Entry 7F3V (X-ray diffraction, 1.47 A resolution); this record covers chain A.

# Chain A
Protein: Purine nucleoside phosphorylase YfiH
Organism: Escherichia coli
Notes: EC 3.5.4.4
UniProt: P33644 (PURNU_ECOLI); residues 1-243 here = UniProt positions 1-243
Sequence (251 residues; each row starts with the number of its first residue):
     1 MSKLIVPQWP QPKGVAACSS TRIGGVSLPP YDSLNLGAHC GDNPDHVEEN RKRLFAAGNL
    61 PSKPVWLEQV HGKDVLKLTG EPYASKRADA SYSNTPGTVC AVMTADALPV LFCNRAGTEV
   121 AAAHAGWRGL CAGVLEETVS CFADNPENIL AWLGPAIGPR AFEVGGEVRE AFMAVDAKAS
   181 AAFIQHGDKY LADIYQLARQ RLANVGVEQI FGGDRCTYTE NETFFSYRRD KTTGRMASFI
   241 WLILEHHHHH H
Unresolved in the structure: 1, 244-251
Differences from the reference sequence: engineered mutation Ala107 (Cys in P33644); expression tag (244-251)
UniProt features mapped onto this chain:
  - binding site (Zn(2+)): His71, His124
Residues lining bound ligands: EPZ ((2R)-2-{[(2R,3R,4R,5S,6R)-3-(acetylamino)-2-{[(S)-{[(R)-{[(2R,3S,4R,5R)-5-(2,4-dioxo-3,4-dihydropyrimidin-1(2H)-yl)-3,4-dihydroxytetrahydrofuran-2-yl]methoxy}(hydroxy)phosphoryl]oxy}(hydroxy)phosphoryl]oxy}-5-hydroxy-6-(hydroxymethyl)tetrahydro-2H-pyran-4-yl]oxy}propanoic acid): His71, Met103, Thr104, Ala105, Asp106, Ala107, His124, Gly126, Trp127, Arg128, Ile157, Phe162, Glu163, Val164, Gly165, Glu167, Val168, Lys189, Tyr227, Arg228, Arg235
From the paper describing this entry:
  - binding site for EPZ: Gln69, His71, Thr104 to Leu108, His124, Trp127, Arg128, Tyr227, Arg228
  - catalytic residues: Asp89, Ala105, Asp106, His124
  - binding site for phosphate ion: Arg235
  - mutagenesis - C107A: abolished catalytic activity on UMG
  - mutagenesis - R235A: decreased catalytic activity
  - mutagenesis - Q69A, Q69M: decreased catalytic activity on UMS
  - mutagenesis - Q69A: decreased catalytic activity on UMA
  - specificity-determining residues: Gln69

# Summary
Chain A binds compound EPZ. UniProt lists Zn2+-binding residues His71 and His124. From the paper: catalytic
residues Asp89, Ala105 and Asp106 among others; Q69A and Q69M reduce catalytic activity on UMS; 4
substitutions were tested in all.
Chain A is Purine nucleoside phosphorylase YfiH (Escherichia coli); the structure, Crystal structure of YfiH
with C107A mutation in complex with endogenous UDP-MurNAc, was determined by X-ray diffraction together with
7W1G from the same study.
